Entry 3IYD (electron microscopy, 19.80 A resolution (very low resolution: no residue pairs are listed; an interface is given only as per-side residue counts)); this record covers chains A and B of the 10 polymer chains in the assembly.

# Chain A (and B)
Protein: DNA-directed RNA polymerase subunit alpha
From: Escherichia coli
Notes: EC 2.7.7.6; chain B of this document is another copy of the same molecule, construct and numbering; everything in this record applies to it too
Reference sequence: P0A7Z4 (RPOA_ECOLI); residue numbers follow UniProt; this construct covers 1-329
Amino-acid sequence (329 residues; row label = number of the first residue in the row):
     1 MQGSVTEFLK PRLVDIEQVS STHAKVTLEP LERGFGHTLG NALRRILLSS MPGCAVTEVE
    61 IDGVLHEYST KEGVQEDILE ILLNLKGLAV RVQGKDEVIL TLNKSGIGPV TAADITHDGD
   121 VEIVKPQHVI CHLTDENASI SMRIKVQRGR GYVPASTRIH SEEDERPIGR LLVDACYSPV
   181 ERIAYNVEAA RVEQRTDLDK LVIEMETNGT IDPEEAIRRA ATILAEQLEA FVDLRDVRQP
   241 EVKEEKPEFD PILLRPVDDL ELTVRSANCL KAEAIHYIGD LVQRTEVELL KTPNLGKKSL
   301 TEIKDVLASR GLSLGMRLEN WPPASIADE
Not modelled in the structure: 1, 160-164, 329 (chain B: 236-329)
Swiss-Prot annotation at these positions:
  - region: Glu162 to Glu165 (Required for interaction with Crp at class II promoters)
  - modified residue: Arg265 (ADP-ribosylarginine), Lys297 (N6-acetyllysine), Lys298 (N6-acetyllysine)
  - mutagenesis: Arg45 (R45C: In rpoA112; temperature-sensitive, blocks RNA polymerase assembly), Glu162 to Glu165 (5-fold decrease in CRP-class II promoter-dependent transcription), Glu165 (E165K: 5-fold decrease in CRP-class II promoter-dependent transcription), Arg191 (R191C: In rpoA101; temperature-sensitive)

# How chain A and chain B interact
At this resolution (20 A) residue pairs are not listed: 38 residues of chain A and 41 of chain B lie at the interface.

# In short
Chain A and chain B form an interface of 38 and 41 residues respectively. Curated annotation (UniProt) lists 6
mutagenesis sites on chain A.
Chain A and chain B are both DNA-directed RNA polymerase subunit alpha (Escherichia coli); the structure,
Three-dimensional EM structure of an intact activator-dependent transcription initiation complex, was
determined by electron microscopy.
